Entry 7VAO (electron microscopy, 3.40 A resolution); this record covers chains A and G of the 12 polymer chains in the assembly.

Chain A:
Molecule: V-type ATP synthase alpha chain
Source organism: Thermus thermophilus HB8
Notes: EC 7.1.2.2
UniProt: Q56403 (VATA_THET8); residues 1-578 here = UniProt positions 1-578
Amino-acid sequence (578 residues; row label = number of the first residue in the row):
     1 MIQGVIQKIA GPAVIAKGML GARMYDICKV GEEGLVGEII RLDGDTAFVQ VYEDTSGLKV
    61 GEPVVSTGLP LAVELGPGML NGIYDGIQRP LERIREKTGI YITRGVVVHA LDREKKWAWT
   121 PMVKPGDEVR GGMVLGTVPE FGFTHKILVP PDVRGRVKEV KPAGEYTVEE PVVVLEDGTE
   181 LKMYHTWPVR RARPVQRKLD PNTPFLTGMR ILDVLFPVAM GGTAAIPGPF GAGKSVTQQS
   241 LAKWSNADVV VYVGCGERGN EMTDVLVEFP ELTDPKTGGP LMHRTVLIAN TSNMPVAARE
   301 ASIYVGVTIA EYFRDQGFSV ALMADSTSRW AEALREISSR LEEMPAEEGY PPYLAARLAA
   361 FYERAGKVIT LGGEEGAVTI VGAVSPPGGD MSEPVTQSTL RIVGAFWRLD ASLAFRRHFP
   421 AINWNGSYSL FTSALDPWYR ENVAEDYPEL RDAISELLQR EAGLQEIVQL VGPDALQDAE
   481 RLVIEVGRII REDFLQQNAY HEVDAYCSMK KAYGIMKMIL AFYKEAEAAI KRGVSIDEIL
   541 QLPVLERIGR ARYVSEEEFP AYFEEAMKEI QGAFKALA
Sequence notes: conflict Ala232 (Ser in Q56403), Ser235 (Thr in Q56403)
Bound ions: Mg2+: Ser235 (together with phosphate ion)
Ligand contacts: ADP (adenosine-5'-diphosphate): Pro229, Phe230, Gly231, Ala232, Gly233, Lys234, Ser235, Val236, Glu261, Phe419, Gln497, Ala499, Tyr500

Chain G:
Molecule: V-type ATP synthase subunit D
Source organism: Thermus thermophilus HB8
UniProt: O87880 (VATD_THET8); residues 1-223 here = UniProt positions 1-223
Amino-acid sequence (223 residues; row label = number of the first residue in the row):
     1 MSQVSPTRMN LLQRRGQLRL AQKGVDLLKK KRDALVAEFF GLVREAMEAR KALDQAAKEA
    61 YAALLLAQAF DGPEVVAGAA LGVPPLEGVE AEVENVWGSK VPRLKATFPD GALLSPVGTP
   121 AYTLEASRAF RRYAEALIRV ANTETRLKKI GEEIKKTTRR VNALEQVVIP GIRAQIRFIQ
   181 QVLEQRERED TFRLKRIKGK IEAREAEEEG GRPNPQVEIG AGL
Unresolved in the structure: 1-3, 210-223

How chain A and chain G interact:
Contacting residue pairs - 9 pairs, chain A then chain G:
  Glu342(A) - Ile201(G)
  Met344(A) - Leu194(G)  hydrophobic
  Pro345(A) - Leu194(G)
  Gly389(A) - Met9(G)
  Asp390(A) - Arg8(G)
  Asp390(A) - Met9(G)  hydrogen bond (side chain-backbone)
  Ser392(A) - Arg8(G)
  Glu466(A) - Leu20(G)
  Leu470(A) - Gly24(G)
Also at the interface, not in a pair above, chain A (10 interface residues in all): Gly388, Val471
Also at the interface, not in a pair above, chain G (12 interface residues in all): Thr7, Leu12, Leu28, Arg160, Leu164, Arg204

Summary:
10 residues of chain A and 12 residues of chain G are in contact; the contacts include 1 hydrogen bond. The
hydrogen-bonded pair is Asp390(A)-Met9(G). Ligands of chain A: ADP.
Here chain A is V-type ATP synthase alpha chain and chain G is V-type ATP synthase subunit D, both from
Thermus thermophilus HB8. Entry 7VAO (V1EG of V/A-ATPase from Thermus thermophilus, high ATP, state2-2) was
determined by electron microscopy together with 7VAI, 7VAJ, 7VAK, 7VAL, 7VAM, 7VAN and 11 further entries from
the same study.
